4L0B - chains A and C; structure by X-ray diffraction, 1.80 A resolution.

Chain A:
Name: Tankyrase-2
From: Homo sapiens
Notes: EC 2.4.2.30; fragment: C-terminal fragment
Reference sequence: Q9H2K2 (TNKS2_HUMAN); residue numbers follow UniProt; this construct covers 946-1113
Amino-acid sequence (191 residues; numbered 923 to 1113; the number before each row is that of its first residue):
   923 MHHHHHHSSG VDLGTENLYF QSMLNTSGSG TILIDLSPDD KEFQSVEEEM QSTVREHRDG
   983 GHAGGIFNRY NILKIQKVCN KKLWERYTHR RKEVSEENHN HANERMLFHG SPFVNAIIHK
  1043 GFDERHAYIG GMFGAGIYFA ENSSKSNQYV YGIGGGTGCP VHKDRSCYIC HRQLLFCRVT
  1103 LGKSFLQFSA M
Disordered / not traced: 923-951, 1113
Construct notes: expression tag (923-945)
Curated features (UniProtKB/Swiss-Prot):
  - binding site (Zn(2+)): Cys1081, His1084, Cys1089, Cys1092
Bound ions: Zn2+: Cys1081, His1084, Cys1089, Cys1092
Residues lining bound ligands: 1UT (2-[4-(dimethylamino)phenyl]-4H-chromen-4-one): Phe1030, His1031, Gly1032, Ser1033, Phe1035, Arg1047, His1048, Ala1049, Tyr1050, Tyr1060, Phe1061, Ala1062, Lys1067, Ser1068, Tyr1071, Ile1075

Chain C:
Name: Tankyrase-2
From: Homo sapiens
Notes: EC 2.4.2.30; fragment: C-terminal fragment
Reference sequence: Q9H2K2 (TNKS2_HUMAN); residue numbers follow UniProt; this construct covers 1114-1162
Amino-acid sequence (49 residues; numbered 1114 to 1162; the number before each row is that of its first residue):
  1114 KMAHSPPGHH SVTGRPSVNG LALAEYVIYR GEQAYPEYLI TYQIMRPEG
Disordered / not traced: 1114, 1162

Chain A / chain C interface:
Contacting residue pairs (159):
  Leu958(A) with Tyr1151(C), hydrophobic
  Glu964(A) with Tyr1151(C), hydrogen bond
  Val968(A) with Tyr1151(C); Ile1153(C), hydrophobic
  Met972(A) with Ile1153(C), hydrophobic; Tyr1155(C), hydrophobic
  Arg977(A) with Asn1132(C); Leu1134(C); Ala1135(C)
  Arg980(A) with Val1131(C)
  Gly986(A) with Ile1157(C)
  Ile988(A) with Met1158(C); Pro1160(C)
  Phe989(A) with Ile1157(C), hydrophobic; Met1158(C); Pro1160(C), hydrophobic
  Asn990(A) with Pro1160(C)
  Arg991(A) with Met1158(C), hydrogen bond (backbone-backbone)
  Tyr992(A) with Tyr1155(C), hydrophobic; Gln1156(C); Met1158(C)
  Asn993(A) with Tyr1155(C); Gln1156(C), hydrogen bond (backbone-backbone); Met1158(C)
  Ile994(A) with Thr1154(C); Tyr1155(C), hydrophobic
  Leu995(A) with Thr1154(C), hydrogen bond (backbone-backbone); Tyr1155(C); Gln1156(C)
  Lys996(A) with Leu1152(C); Ile1153(C); Thr1154(C), hydrogen bond (backbone-backbone)
  Ile997(A) with Leu1152(C)
  Gln998(A) with Glu1150(C); Tyr1151(C); Leu1152(C), hydrogen bond (backbone-backbone)
  Lys999(A) with Glu1150(C); Tyr1151(C)
  Val1000(A) with Tyr1148(C), hydrogen bond (backbone-side chain); Pro1149(C); Glu1150(C), hydrogen bond (backbone-backbone); Leu1152(C)
  Cys1001(A) with Tyr1148(C)
  Asn1002(A) with Tyr1148(C), hydrogen bond (backbone-side chain)
  Leu1005(A) with Tyr1148(C)
  Trp1006(A) with Tyr1148(C); Glu1150(C)
  Arg1008(A) with Glu1145(C)
  Tyr1009(A) with Glu1145(C); Gln1146(C); Ala1147(C); Tyr1148(C)
  Arg1012(A) with Arg1143(C); Glu1145(C); Gln1146(C), hydrogen bond
  Val1016(A) with His1123(C)
  Glu1019(A) with His1123(C), salt bridge
  Arg1027(A) with Tyr1139(C), hydrogen bond
  Leu1029(A) with Tyr1139(C), hydrophobic
  Val1036(A) with Leu1152(C), hydrophobic
  Phe1044(A) with Gly1144(C); Ala1147(C), hydrophobic
  Glu1046(A) with Met1115(C)
  Ala1049(A) with Met1115(C), hydrophobic
  Phe1055(A) with Gly1127(C); Val1140(C), hydrophobic; Tyr1142(C), hydrogen bond (backbone-side chain)
  Ala1057(A) with Met1115(C); Ala1116(C), hydrogen bond (backbone-backbone); Tyr1142(C)
  Gly1058(A) with Val1140(C); Ile1141(C); Tyr1142(C)
  Ile1059(A) with Met1115(C), hydrophobic; Tyr1139(C); Val1140(C); Ile1141(C), hydrogen bond (backbone-backbone); Gly1144(C)
  Tyr1060(A) with Tyr1139(C); Val1140(C), hydrophobic
  Phe1061(A) with Glu1138(C); Tyr1139(C), hydrogen bond (backbone-backbone); Ile1141(C), hydrophobic; Ala1147(C), hydrophobic
  Ala1062(A) with Ala1137(C)
  Glu1063(A) with Leu1136(C); Ala1137(C), hydrogen bond (backbone-backbone); Tyr1139(C), hydrogen bond
  Asn1064(A) with Ala1135(C); Leu1136(C), hydrogen bond (side chain-backbone)
  Lys1067(A) with Glu1138(C)
  Asn1069(A) with Tyr1155(C), hydrogen bond; Ile1157(C)
  Val1072(A) with Tyr1155(C)
  Ser1088(A) with Ile1157(C)
  Cys1089(A) with Ile1157(C)
  Tyr1090(A) with Gln1156(C); Ile1157(C); Met1158(C); Arg1159(C)
  Ile1091(A) with Gln1156(C), hydrogen bond (backbone-side chain)
  Cys1092(A) with Gln1156(C)
  His1093(A) with Tyr1155(C); Gln1156(C)
  Arg1094(A) with Ile1153(C); Thr1154(C); Tyr1155(C), hydrogen bond (backbone-backbone); Ile1157(C)
  Gln1095(A) with Leu1152(C); Ile1153(C); Thr1154(C), hydrogen bond; Tyr1155(C)
  Leu1096(A) with Tyr1151(C); Leu1152(C); Ile1153(C), hydrogen bond (backbone-backbone); Tyr1155(C)
  Leu1097(A) with Tyr1151(C); Leu1152(C), hydrophobic
  Phe1098(A) with Glu1150(C), hydrogen bond (backbone-backbone); Tyr1151(C), hydrogen bond (backbone-backbone); Ile1153(C), hydrophobic
  Cys1099(A) with Tyr1148(C); Pro1149(C), hydrophobic
  Arg1100(A) with Gln1146(C); Ala1147(C); Tyr1148(C), hydrogen bond (backbone-backbone); Glu1150(C), salt bridge
  Val1101(A) with Ile1141(C), hydrophobic; Gln1146(C)
  Thr1102(A) with Ile1141(C); Gln1146(C), hydrogen bond (backbone-side chain)
  Leu1103(A) with His1123(C); Ser1124(C), hydrogen bond (backbone-side chain); Tyr1139(C), hydrophobic
  Gly1104(A) with His1123(C)
  Lys1105(A) with Gly1121(C); His1122(C); His1123(C), hydrogen bond (backbone-backbone); Ser1124(C)
  Ser1106(A) with His1122(C); Ser1124(C), hydrogen bond; Val1125(C); Thr1126(C), hydrogen bond
  Phe1107(A) with Pro1119(C), hydrophobic; His1122(C); Ser1124(C), hydrogen bond (backbone-backbone); Val1125(C); Thr1126(C), hydrogen bond (backbone-backbone)
  Leu1108(A) with Thr1126(C); Arg1128(C)
  Gln1109(A) with Thr1126(C), hydrogen bond (backbone-backbone); Gly1127(C); Arg1128(C), hydrogen bond (backbone-backbone)
  Phe1110(A) with Arg1128(C)
  Ser1111(A) with Arg1128(C), hydrogen bond (backbone-backbone); Pro1129(C); Ser1130(C), hydrogen bond (backbone-backbone)
  Ala1112(A) with Ser1130(C), hydrogen bond (backbone-side chain); Val1131(C), hydrophobic
Other interface residues (no listed pair), chain A (81 interface residues in all): Leu955, Thr975, Gly987, Asn1020, Met1028, Phe1030, Ile1039, Ile1040, Asp1045

In short:
81 residues of chain A and 42 residues of chain C are in contact; the contacts include 38 hydrogen bonds and 2
salt bridges. Among the polar pairs are Glu1019(A)-His1123(C), Arg1100(A)-Glu1150(C) and Glu964(A)-Tyr1151(C).
Ligands of chain A: compound 1UT.
Chain A is Tankyrase-2 and chain C is Tankyrase-2, both from Homo sapiens; the structure, Tankyrase 2 in
complex with 4'-dimethylamino flavone, was determined by X-ray diffraction, deposited together with 4KZL,
4KZQ, 4KZU, 4L09, 4L0I, 4L0S and 10 further entries.
